Entry 8H7R (X-ray diffraction, 2.00 A resolution); this record covers chain A.

[Chain A]
Molecule: Nanobody 11A
Organism: Camelus bactrianus
Notes: antibody fragment or engineered binder
Chain sequence (140 residues; numbered 1 to 140; the number before each row is that of its first residue):
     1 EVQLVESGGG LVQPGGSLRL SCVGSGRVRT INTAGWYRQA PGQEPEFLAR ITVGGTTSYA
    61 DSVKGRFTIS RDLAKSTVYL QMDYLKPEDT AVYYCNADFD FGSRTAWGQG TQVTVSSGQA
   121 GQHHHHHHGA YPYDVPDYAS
Disordered / not traced: 119-140
Cystine bridges: Cys22-Cys95
Small-molecule neighbours: coumaphos (WZ0): Leu4, Cys22, Gly24, Val28, Arg29, Ile31, Asn32, Thr33, Ala34, Ile51, Thr52, Val53, Arg71, Asp72, Leu73, Ser76, Thr77, Val78
From the paper describing this entry:
  - binding site for coumaphos: Leu4, Cys22, Val28, Arg29, Ile31, Ala34, Val53, Asp72, Leu73, Ser76, Val78

[Summary]
Bound to chain A: coumaphos. The paper reports a binding site for coumaphos at Leu4, Cys22 and Val28 among
others.
Chain A is Nanobody 11A (Camelus bactrianus); the structure, Structure of nanobody 11A in complex with
coumaphos, was determined by X-ray diffraction together with 8H7I, 8H7M and 8H7N from the same study.
